9BOR - chains A and C of the 3 polymer chains in the assembly; structure by X-ray diffraction, 2.00 A resolution.

[Chain A]
Molecule: NF-kappa-B inhibitor zeta
Source organism: Homo sapiens
UniProt: Q9BYH8 (IKBZ_HUMAN); numbering as in UniProt (aligned over 404-718)
Amino-acid sequence (315 residues; row label = number of the first residue in the row):
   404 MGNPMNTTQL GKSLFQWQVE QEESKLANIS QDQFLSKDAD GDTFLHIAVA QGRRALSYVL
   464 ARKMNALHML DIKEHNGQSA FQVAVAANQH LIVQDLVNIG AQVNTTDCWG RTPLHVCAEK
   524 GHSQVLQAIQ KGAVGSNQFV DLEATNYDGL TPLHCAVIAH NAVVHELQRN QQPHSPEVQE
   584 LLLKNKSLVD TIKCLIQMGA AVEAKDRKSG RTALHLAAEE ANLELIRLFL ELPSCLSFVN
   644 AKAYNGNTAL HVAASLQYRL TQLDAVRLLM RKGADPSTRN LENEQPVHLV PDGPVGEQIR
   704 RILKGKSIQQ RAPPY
Unresolved in the structure: 404-414, 710-718

[Chain C]
Molecule: Nuclear factor NF-kappa-B p50 subunit
Source organism: Mus musculus
UniProt: P25799 (NFKB1_MOUSE); numbering as in UniProt (aligned over 245-376)
Amino-acid sequence (132 residues; each row starts with the number of its first residue):
   245 ASNLKIVRMD RTAGCVTGGE EIYLLCDKVQ KDDIQIRFYE EEENGGVWEG FGDFSPTDVH
   305 RQFAIVFKTP KYKDVNITKP ASVFVQLRRK SDLETSEPKP FLYYPEIKDK EEVQRKRQKL
   365 MPNFSDSFGG GS
Unresolved in the structure: 245-246, 355-376
Curated features (UniProtKB/Swiss-Prot):
  - region: D370 to S376 (GRR)
  - motif: Q358 to K363 (Nuclear localization signal)
  - modified residue: S335 (Phosphoserine)
  - cross-link: K323 (Glycyl lysine isopeptide (Lys-Gly) (interchain with G-Cter in SUMO2))

[Interface between chain A and chain C]
Pairs across the interface (15):
  Y550(A) - A257(C)
  Y550(A) - Y348(C)
  G552(A) - T256(C)
  R610(A) - T256(C)
  R610(A) - P344(C)
  K611(A) - R252(C)
  K611(A) - M253(C)  hydrogen bond (backbone-backbone)
  K611(A) - D254(C)  hydrogen bond (side chain-backbone)
  K611(A) - T256(C)
  S612(A) - R252(C)
  R614(A) - R252(C)
  Y647(A) - V251(C)
  Y647(A) - K343(C)
  N648(A) - V251(C)
  L684(A) - K249(C)
Also at the interface, not in a pair above, chain A (10 interface residues in all): D551
Also at the interface, not in a pair above, chain C (13 interface residues in all): I250, R255, L346

[In short]
10 residues of chain A face 13 of chain C across their interface; the contacts include 2 hydrogen bonds. Among
the polar pairs are K611(A)-D254(C) and K611(A)-M253(C).
Here chain A is NF-kappa-B inhibitor zeta (Homo sapiens) and chain C is Nuclear factor NF-kappa-B p50 subunit
(Mus musculus). Entry 9BOR (IkappaBzeta ankyrin repeat domain:NF-kappaB p50 homodimer complex at 2.0 Angstrom
resolution) was determined by X-ray diffraction.
